6M8Y - chains A and B; structure by X-ray diffraction, 1.10 A resolution.

== Chain A ==
Protein: Sedolisin
Organism: Pseudomonas sp. (strain 101)
Notes: EC 3.4.21.100
Reference sequence: P42790 (PICP_PSESR); residues 2-370 here correspond to UniProt positions 217-585 (UniProt number = residue number + 215)
Amino-acid sequence (369 residues; row label = number of the first residue in the row):
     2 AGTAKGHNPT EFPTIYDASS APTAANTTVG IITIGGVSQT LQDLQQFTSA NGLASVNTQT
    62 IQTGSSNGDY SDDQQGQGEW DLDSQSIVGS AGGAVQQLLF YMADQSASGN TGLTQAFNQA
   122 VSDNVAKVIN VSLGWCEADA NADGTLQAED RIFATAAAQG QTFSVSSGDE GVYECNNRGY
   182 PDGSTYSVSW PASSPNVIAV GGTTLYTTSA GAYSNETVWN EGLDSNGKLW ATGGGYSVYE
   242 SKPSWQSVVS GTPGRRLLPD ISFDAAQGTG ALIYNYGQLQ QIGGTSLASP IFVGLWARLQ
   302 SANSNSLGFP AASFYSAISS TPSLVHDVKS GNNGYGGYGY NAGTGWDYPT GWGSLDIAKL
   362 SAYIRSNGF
Curated features (UniProtKB/Swiss-Prot):
  - active site (Charge relay system): E80, D84, S287
  - binding site (Ca(2+)): D328, V329, G344, G346, D348
Cystine bridges: C137-C176
Metal / ion sites: Ca2+: D328, V329, G344, G346, D348
From the paper describing this entry:
  - Ca2+ coordination: D328, D348
  - binding site for Aipf peptide inhibitor (chain B): I35, L134, G135, W136, R179, S287
  - conformationally variable residues (side-chain flip): E80
  - catalytic residues: D170 (proposed by the authors, not directly observed)

== Chain B ==
Protein: Aipf peptide inhibitor
Amino-acid sequence (4 residues; each row starts with the number of its first residue):
   381 XIPF
Modified positions: ACE (acetyl group) at position 381; F384 (L-phenylalaninol; PHL)

== Chain A / chain B interface ==
Contacting residue pairs - 27 pairs, chain A then chain B:
  I35(A) - ACE_381(B)
  E80(A) - P383(B)
  E80(A) - F384(B)
  L114(A) - ACE_381(B)
  S133(A) - P383(B)
  S133(A) - F384(B)  hydrogen bond (backbone-backbone)
  L134(A) - I382(B)
  L134(A) - P383(B)  hydrophobic
  L134(A) - F384(B)
  G135(A) - ACE_381(B)
  G135(A) - I382(B)  hydrogen bond (backbone-backbone)
  G135(A) - F384(B)
  W136(A) - ACE_381(B)
  W136(A) - F384(B)
  S167(A) - F384(B)
  G169(A) - F384(B)
  D170(A) - F384(B)
  E171(A) - F384(B)
  E175(A) - F384(B)
  R179(A) - I382(B)  hydrogen bond (side chain-backbone)
  R179(A) - P383(B)  hydrogen bond (side chain-backbone)
  R179(A) - F384(B)
  S190(A) - F384(B)
  G285(A) - F384(B)
  T286(A) - F384(B)  hydrogen bond (backbone-backbone)
  S287(A) - P383(B)
  S287(A) - F384(B)  covalent bond
Also at the interface, not in a pair above, chain A (20 interface residues in all): W81, S168, G284

== In short ==
20 residues of chain A and 4 residues of chain B are in contact; the contacts include 1 covalent bond and 5
hydrogen bonds. Polar pairs include R179(A)-I382(B), R179(A)-P383(B) and S133(A)-F384(B). The paper reports
the catalytic residue D170(A); a binding site for Aipf peptide inhibitor (chain B) at I35(A), L134(A) and
G135(A) among others.
Here chain A is Sedolisin (Pseudomonas sp. (strain 101)) and chain B is Aipf peptide inhibitor. Entry 6M8Y
(Pseudomonas serine-carboxyl proteinase (sedolisin) complexed with the inhibitor aipf) was determined by X-ray
diffraction (same publication as 6M8W, 6M9C, 6M9D and 6M9F).
